PDB entry 6V2K | X-ray diffraction, 2.60 A resolution | chains E and I of the 10 polymer chains in the assembly

[Chain E]
Protein: Histone H3.1
Source organism: Homo sapiens
UniProt: P68431 (H31_HUMAN); residues 0-135 here correspond to UniProt positions 1-136 (UniProt number = residue number + 1)
Chain sequence (139 residues; numbered -3 to 135; the number before each row is that of its first residue; numbers below 1 keep their minus sign (Gly-3 is residue -3)):
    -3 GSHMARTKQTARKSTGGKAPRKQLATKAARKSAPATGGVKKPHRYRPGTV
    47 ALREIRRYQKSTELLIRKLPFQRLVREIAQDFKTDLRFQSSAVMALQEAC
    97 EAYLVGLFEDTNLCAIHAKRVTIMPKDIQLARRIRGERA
Disordered / not traced: -3 to 35, 135
Sequence notes: expression tag (-3 to -1)
Metal / ion sites: Mn2+: Asp77 (shared with 1 residue of chain D)
UniProt features mapped onto this chain:
  - modified residue: Arg2 (Asymmetric dimethylarginine), Thr3 (Phosphothreonine), Lys4 (Allysine), Gln5 (5-glutamyl dopamine), Thr6 (Phosphothreonine), Arg8 (Citrulline), Lys9 (N6,N6,N6-trimethyllysine), Ser10 (ADP-ribosylserine), Thr11 (Phosphothreonine), Lys14 (N6-(2-hydroxyisobutyryl)lysine), Arg17 (Asymmetric dimethylarginine), Lys18 (N6-(2-hydroxyisobutyryl)lysine), Lys23 (N6-(2-hydroxyisobutyryl)lysine), Arg26 (Citrulline), Lys27 (N6,N6,N6-trimethyllysine), Ser28 (ADP-ribosylserine), Lys36 (N6,N6,N6-trimethyllysine), Lys37 (N6-methyllysine), Tyr41 (Phosphotyrosine), Lys56 (N6,N6,N6-trimethyllysine) and 8 more in UniProt
  - lipidation: Lys18 (N6-decanoyllysine)

[Chain I]
Molecule: 146-nt DNA strand
Source organism: Homo sapiens
Sequence (146 nucleotides; numbered 1 to 146; the number before each row is that of its first residue):
     1 ATCAATATCCACCTGCAGATTCTACCAAAAGTGTATTTGGAAACTGCTCC
    51 ATCAAAAGGCATGTTCAGCTGAATTCAGCTGAACATGCCTTTTGATGGAG
   101 CAGTTTCCAAATACACTTTTGGTAGAATCTGCAGGTGGATATTGAT
Disordered / not traced: 1
Metal / ion sites: Mn2+ site 1 near DA27 (its only coordinating residue here); Mn2+ site 2 near DG68 (its only coordinating residue here); Mn2+ site 3 near DG121 (its only coordinating residue here)

[Interface between chain E and chain I]
Pairs across the interface - 29 pairs, chain E then chain I:
  Lys36(E) with DA5(I), salt bridge to the phosphate
  His39(E) with DA5(I), phosphate contact; DT6(I), sugar contact
  Arg40(E) with DA82(I), hydrogen bond to the base; DA83(I), hydrogen bond to the sugar
  Tyr41(E) with DT6(I), hydrogen bond to the sugar; DA7(I), sugar contact; DA82(I), sugar contact; DA83(I), hydrogen bond to the phosphate
  Arg42(E) with DA82(I), phosphate contact
  Pro43(E) with DG81(I), phosphate contact; DA82(I), phosphate contact
  Gly44(E) with DG81(I), hydrogen bond to the phosphate; DA82(I), hydrogen bond to the phosphate
  Thr45(E) with DA82(I), hydrogen bond to the phosphate
  Val46(E) with DA82(I), hydrogen bond to the phosphate; DA83(I), phosphate contact
  Ala47(E) with DA82(I), hydrogen bond to the phosphate
  Arg49(E) with DA7(I), sugar contact; DT8(I), salt bridge to the phosphate
  Arg63(E) with DT90(I), phosphate contact; DT91(I), salt bridge to the phosphate
  Lys64(E) with DT91(I), hydrogen bond to the phosphate
  Leu65(E) with DT90(I), phosphate contact; DT91(I), hydrogen bond to the phosphate
  Pro66(E) with DT90(I), phosphate contact
  Arg69(E) with DT90(I), salt bridge to the phosphate
  Arg83(E) with DA99(I), sugar contact; DG100(I), sugar contact
Interface residues without a listed pair, chain E (20 interface residues in all): Lys56, Gln85, Lys115
Interface residues without a listed pair, chain I (14 interface residues in all): DC9, DA72, DA102

[In short]
Chain E and chain I form an interface of 20 and 14 residues respectively; the contacts include 11 hydrogen
bonds and 4 salt bridges. Among the polar pairs are Arg40(E)-DA82(I), Arg40(E)-DA83(I) and Tyr41(E)-DT6(I).
Chain E is Histone H3.1 and chain I is a 146-nt DNA strand, both from Homo sapiens; the structure, The
nucleosome structure after H2A-H2B exchange, was determined by X-ray diffraction.
